PDB entry 4K4J | X-ray diffraction, 2.00 A resolution | chains A and B

# Chain A
Molecule: Retinoic acid receptor RXR-alpha
From: Homo sapiens
Notes: fragment: ligand binding domain
UniProt: P19793 (RXRA_HUMAN); residues 228-458 here = UniProt positions 228-458
Sequence (231 residues; numbered 228 to 458; the number before each row is that of its first residue):
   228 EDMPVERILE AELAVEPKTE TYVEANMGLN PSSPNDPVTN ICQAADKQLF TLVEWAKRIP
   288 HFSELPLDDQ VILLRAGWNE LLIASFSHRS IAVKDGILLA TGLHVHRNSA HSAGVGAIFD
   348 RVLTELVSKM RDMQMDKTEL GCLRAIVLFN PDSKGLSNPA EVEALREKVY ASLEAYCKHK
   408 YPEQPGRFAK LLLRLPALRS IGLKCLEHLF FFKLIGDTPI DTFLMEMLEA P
Disordered / not traced: 245-261
Swiss-Prot annotation at these positions:
  - region: Arg348 to Gly368 (Required for nuclear export)
  - binding site (9-cis-retinoate): Arg316, Ala327
  - binding site (all-trans-retinoate): Arg316, Ala327
  - modified residue (Phosphoserine): Ser259, Ser260
  - mutagenesis: Val280 (V280A: Abolished ubiquitination and degradation by UBR5), Met357 to Met360 (Abolishes nuclear export), Leu418 to Leu430 (Abolishes nuclear localization), Glu434 (E434N/Q/K/A: As a heterodimer with NR1H4, impairs interaction with coactivator NCOA1. Impairs transcriptional activity)
Residues lining bound ligands: 9cUAB30 (1O8; (2E,4E,6Z,8E)-8-(3,4-dihydronaphthalen-1(2H)-ylidene)-3,7-dimethylocta-2,4,6-trienoic acid): Ile268, Ala271, Ala272, Gln275, Trp305, Asn306, Leu309, Ile310, Phe313, Arg316, Leu326, Ala327, Val342, Ile345, Phe346, Cys432, His435, Leu436, Phe439
What the authors report for this chain:
  - contacts within the chain: Asp273-Phe450 (hydrogen bond), Asp273-Thr449, Phe277-Phe450 (pi stacking), Arg302-Glu453 (hydrogen bond), Arg302-Glu456 (hydrogen bond), Phe437-Leu455 (hydrophobic contact)
  - binding site for 9cUAB30: Ile268, Ala271, Ala272, Trp305, Asn306, Leu309, Phe313, Val342, Ile345, Phe346, Cys432, His435, Leu436, Phe439
  - conformationally variable residues (side-chain flip): Phe437

# Chain B
Molecule: Nuclear receptor coactivator 2 peptide
Notes: fragment: coactivator peptide
UniProt: Q15596 (NCOA2_HUMAN); residue numbers follow UniProt; this construct covers 686-698
Sequence (13 residues; each row starts with the number of its first residue):
   686 KHKILHRLLQ DSS
Disordered / not traced: 697-698

# How chain A and chain B interact
Pairs across the interface (26; chain A residue first):
  Phe277(A) with Leu693(B), hydrophobic
  Val280(A) with Leu690(B), hydrophobic; Leu694(B), hydrophobic
  Lys284(A) with Leu693(B), hydrogen bond (side chain-backbone); Leu694(B), hydrogen bond (side chain-backbone); Asp696(B)
  Leu294(A) with His691(B); Leu694(B), hydrophobic
  Gln297(A) with Leu694(B)
  Val298(A) with His687(B); Leu690(B), hydrophobic; His691(B); Leu694(B), hydrophobic
  Leu301(A) with Leu694(B), hydrophobic
  Arg302(A) with His687(B), hydrogen bond; Leu690(B)
  Thr449(A) with Ile689(B)
  Phe450(A) with Ile689(B), hydrophobic; Leu690(B), hydrophobic; Leu693(B), hydrophobic
  Glu453(A) with His687(B); Lys688(B), hydrogen bond (side chain-backbone); Ile689(B), hydrogen bond (side chain-backbone); Leu690(B), hydrogen bond (side chain-backbone)
  Glu456(A) with His687(B), salt bridge
  Ala457(A) with His687(B)
Also at the interface, not in a pair above, chain A (16 interface residues in all): Glu281, Phe289, Asp295
Interface features reported in the paper:
  - pairs named by the authors: Phe277(A)-Ile689(B) (hydrophobic contact), Phe277(A)-Leu693(B) (hydrophobic contact), Leu294(A)-His691(B), Asp295(A)-His691(B), Val298(A)-His691(B), Thr449(A)-Ile689(B) (hydrophobic contact), Phe450(A)-Ile689(B) (hydrophobic contact), Phe450(A)-Leu693(B) (hydrophobic contact), Glu456(A)-His687(B)
  - interface residues, chain A: Phe277(A), Phe450(A), Glu453(A)
  - interface residues, chain B: Ile689(B), Leu690(B), Leu693(B), Leu694(B)

# Overview
The interface between chain A and chain B involves 16 residues on one side and 8 on the other; the contacts
include 6 hydrogen bonds and 1 salt bridge. Polar contacts include Glu456(A)-His687(B), Lys284(A)-Leu693(B)
and Lys284(A)-Leu694(B). The paper describes hydrophobic contacts between Phe277(A) and Ile689(B), Phe277(A)
and Leu693(B) and Thr449(A) and Ile689(B) among others; contacts between Leu294(A) and His691(B), Asp295(A)
and His691(B) and Val298(A) and His691(B) among others. From the paper: a binding site for 9cUAB30 at
Ile268(A), Ala271(A) and Ala272(A) among others; interface residues Phe277(A), Phe450(A) and Ile689(B) among
others.
Here chain A is Retinoic acid receptor RXR-alpha (Homo sapiens) and chain B is Nuclear receptor coactivator 2
peptide. Entry 4K4J (Crystal structure of human Retinoid X Receptor alpha-ligand binding domain complex with
9cUAB30 and the coactivator ...) was determined by X-ray diffraction, deposited together with 4K6I.
